5W18 - chains M and N of the 28 polymer chains in the assembly; structure by X-ray diffraction, 2.44 A resolution.

[Chain M (and N)]
Molecule: ATP-dependent Clp protease proteolytic subunit
Organism: Staphylococcus aureus (strain NCTC 8325)
Notes: EC 3.4.21.92; chain N of this document is another copy of the same molecule, construct and numbering; everything in this record applies to it too
Reference sequence: Q2G036 (CLPP_STAA8); residues 1-195 here = UniProt positions 1-195
Amino-acid sequence (203 residues; numbered 1 to 203; the number before each row is that of its first residue):
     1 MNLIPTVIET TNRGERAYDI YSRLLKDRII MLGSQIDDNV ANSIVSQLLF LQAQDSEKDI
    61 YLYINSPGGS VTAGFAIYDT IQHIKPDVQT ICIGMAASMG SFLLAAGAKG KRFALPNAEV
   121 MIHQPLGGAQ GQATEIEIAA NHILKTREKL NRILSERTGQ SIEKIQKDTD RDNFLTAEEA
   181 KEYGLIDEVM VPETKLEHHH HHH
Not modelled in the structure: 1-3, 8-17, 193-203
Construct notes: expression tag (196-203)
Swiss-Prot annotation at these positions:
  - active site: Ser98 (Nucleophile), His123
From the paper describing this entry:
  - binding site for 9V7-phe-ser-pro-ycp-ala-MP8: Leu49, Thr80, His83
  - binding site for 9V7-phe-ser-pro-ycp-ala-MP8: Tyr63, Ile93, Leu115

[How chain M and chain N interact]
Contacting residue pairs - 45 pairs, chain M then chain N:
  Ile4(M) with Ser43(N)
  Pro5(M) with Ser22(N); Ser43(N); Gln47(N)
  Thr6(M) with Ser22(N), hydrogen bond (backbone-side chain)
  Val7(M) with Phe50(N), hydrophobic
  Ile20(M) with Ser46(N); Phe50(N), hydrophobic
  Tyr21(M) with Asn39(N); Asn42(N); Ser43(N), hydrogen bond (side chain-backbone); Ser46(N)
  Arg23(M) with Phe50(N)
  Leu24(M) with Ser46(N)
  Met31(M) with Asn42(N); Ser46(N)
  Gly33(M) with Asn42(N), hydrogen bond (backbone-side chain)
  Tyr63(M) with Leu49(N), hydrophobic
  Asn65(M) with Asp38(N), hydrogen bond; Asn42(N), hydrogen bond
  Ile93(M) with Val45(N), hydrophobic
  Gly94(M) with Thr72(N); Ala76(N)
  Met95(M) with Asp38(N)
  Leu115(M) with Asp79(N)
  Pro116(M) with Asp79(N)
  Asn117(M) with Phe75(N); Tyr78(N); Asp79(N), hydrogen bond (backbone-side chain); Lys149(N), hydrogen bond (backbone-side chain); Ile153(N)
  Ala118(M) with Asp79(N)
  Glu119(M) with Thr72(N); His142(N), salt bridge
  Arg171(M) with Gln132(N), hydrogen bond; Thr134(N); Glu135(N), salt bridge; Ile138(N)
  Asp172(M) with Ile138(N)
  Phe174(M) with His142(N)
  Thr176(M) with Lys145(N)
  Glu179(M) with Lys145(N), salt bridge
  Met190(M) with His83(N)
  Val191(M) with His83(N)
  Pro192(M) with Gln82(N)
Interface residues without a listed pair, chain N (27 interface residues in all): Leu25, Thr80

[Summary]
The interface between chain M and chain N involves 28 residues on one side and 27 on the other, with 8
hydrogen bonds and 3 salt bridges. Among the polar pairs are Glu119(M)-His142(N), Arg171(M)-Glu135(N) and
Glu179(M)-Lys145(N). The paper reports a binding site for 9V7-phe-ser-pro-ycp-ala-MP8 at Leu49(M), Thr80(M)
and His83(M) among others.
Chain M and chain N are both ATP-dependent Clp protease proteolytic subunit (Staphylococcus aureus (strain
NCTC 8325)); the structure, Staphylococcus aureus ClpP in complex with
(S)-N-((2R,6S,8aS,14aS,20S,23aS)-2,6-dimethyl-5,8,14,19,23-pentaoxooctadecahydro-1H,5H,14H,19H-pyrido[2,1-i]dipyrrolo[2,1-c:2',1'-l][1]oxa[4,7,10,13]tetraazacyclohexadecin-20-yl)-3-phenyl-2-(3-phenylureido)propanamide,
was determined by X-ray diffraction (same publication as 6PKA, 6PMD and 5VZ2).
